1WUH - chains S and L; structure by X-ray diffraction, 1.24 A resolution.

# Chain S
Name: Periplasmic [NiFe] hydrogenase small subunit
Source organism: Desulfovibrio vulgaris str. 'Miyazaki F'
Notes: EC 1.12.2.1
UniProt: P21853 (PHNS_DESVM); residues 1-267 here correspond to UniProt positions 51-317 (UniProt number = residue number + 50)
Amino-acid sequence (267 residues; each row starts with the number of its first residue):
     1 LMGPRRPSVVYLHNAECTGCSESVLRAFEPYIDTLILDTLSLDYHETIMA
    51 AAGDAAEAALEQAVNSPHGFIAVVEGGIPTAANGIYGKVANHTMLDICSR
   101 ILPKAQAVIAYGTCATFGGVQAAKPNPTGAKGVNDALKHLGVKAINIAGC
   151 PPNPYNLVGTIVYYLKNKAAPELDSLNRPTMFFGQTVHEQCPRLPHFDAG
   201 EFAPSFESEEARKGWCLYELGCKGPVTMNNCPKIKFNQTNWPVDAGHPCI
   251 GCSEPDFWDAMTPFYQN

# Chain L
Name: Periplasmic [NiFe] hydrogenase large subunit
Source organism: Desulfovibrio vulgaris str. 'Miyazaki F'
Notes: EC 1.12.2.1
UniProt: P21852 (PHNL_DESVM); residues 19-552 here = UniProt positions 19-552
Amino-acid sequence (534 residues; each row starts with the number of its first residue):
    19 SSYSGPIVVDPVTRIEGHLRIEVEVENGKVKNAYSSSTLFRGLEIILKGR
    69 DPRDAQHFTQRTCGVCTYTHALASTRCVDNAVGVHIPKNATYIRNLVLGA
   119 QYLHDHIVHFYHLHALDFVDVTAALKADPAKAAKVASSISPRKTTAADLK
   169 AVQDKLKTFVETGQLGPFTNAYFLGGHPAYYLDPETNLIATAHYLEALRL
   219 QVKAARAMAVFGAKNPHTQFTVVGGVTCYDALTPQRIAEFEALWKETKAF
   269 VDEVYIPDLLVVAAAYKDWTQYGGTDNFITFGEFPKDEYDLNSRFFKPGV
   319 VFKRDFKNIKPFDKMQIEEHVRHSWYEGAEARHPWKGQTQPKYTDLHGDD
   369 RYSWMKAPRYMGEPMETGPLAQVLIAYSQGHPKVKAVTDAVLAKLGVGPE
   419 ALFSTLGRTAARGIETAVIAEYVGVMLQEYKDNIAKGDNVICAPWEMPKQ
   469 AEGVGFVNAPRGGLSHWIRIEDGKIGNFQLVVPSTWTLGPRCDKNKLSPV
   519 EASLIGTPVADAKRPVEILRTVHSFDPCIACGVH
Construct notes: modified residue (84, 546)
Modified residues: Cys-84 (s-hydroxycysteine; CSO); Cys-546 (s-hydroxycysteine; CSO)
Swiss-Prot annotation at these positions:
  - binding site (Mg(2+)): Glu-62, Leu-498, His-552
  - binding site (Ni(2+)): Cys-81, Cys-84, Cys-546, Cys-549
  - binding site (Fe cation): Cys-84, Cys-549

# Interface between chain S and chain L
Residue-residue contacts - 179 pairs, chain S then chain L:
  Leu-1(S) with Gln-182(L); Leu-183(L), hydrogen bond (backbone-backbone); Gly-184(L), hydrogen bond (backbone-backbone); Thr-187(L)
  Met-2(S) with Gln-182(L)
  Gly-3(S) with Gln-182(L)
  Pro-4(S) with Gln-182(L), hydrogen bond (backbone-side chain)
  Arg-5(S) with Gln-182(L)
  Arg-6(S) with Phe-177(L); Thr-180(L), hydrogen bond; Gln-182(L), hydrogen bond (backbone-side chain)
  His-13(S) with His-36(L), hydrogen bond (backbone-side chain)
  Asn-14(S) with His-36(L); Leu-57(L)
  Ala-15(S) with Leu-57(L), hydrophobic
  Glu-16(S) with Glu-34(L); His-36(L), salt bridge; Arg-59(L); Ala-548(L)
  Cys-17(S) with Glu-34(L); Arg-59(L); Arg-79(L); Thr-80(L); Cys-81(L); Gly-82(L), hydrogen bond (backbone-backbone); His-235(L)
  Thr-18(S) with Glu-34(L), hydrogen bond; Val-83(L)
  Gly-19(S) with Gly-82(L); Pro-234(L)
  Glu-22(S) with Gly-82(L); Val-83(L); His-122(L); Pro-234(L)
  Ser-23(S) with Pro-234(L)
  Leu-25(S) with Gln-219(L), hydrogen bond (backbone-side chain); Val-220(L)
  Arg-26(S) with His-122(L), hydrogen bond; Gln-219(L), hydrogen bond; Ala-223(L); Asn-233(L)
  Phe-28(S) with Arg-224(L)
  Tyr-31(S) with Arg-217(L)
  Ile-32(S) with Leu-216(L), hydrophobic
  Asp-33(S) with Leu-216(L); Arg-217(L), salt bridge
  Thr-34(S) with Arg-217(L), hydrogen bond
  Ile-36(S) with Phe-177(L); Pro-185(L), hydrophobic
  Leu-37(S) with Phe-177(L), hydrophobic
  Asp-38(S) with Lys-173(L), salt bridge
  Ser-41(S) with Gln-182(L)
  Leu-42(S) with Gly-184(L); Pro-185(L)
  Asp-43(S) with Gly-184(L)
  Tyr-44(S) with Pro-29(L)
  Glu-46(S) with Thr-31(L); Arg-32(L), hydrogen bond (backbone-backbone); His-36(L), salt bridge
  Thr-47(S) with Arg-32(L); Ile-33(L); Leu-131(L)
  Ile-48(S) with Arg-32(L)
  Met-49(S) with Thr-31(L); Arg-32(L), hydrogen bond (backbone-side chain); Pro-185(L)
  Ala-50(S) with Arg-32(L), hydrogen bond (backbone-side chain); Leu-134(L), hydrophobic; Pro-185(L), hydrogen bond (backbone-backbone); Ala-189(L), hydrophobic
  Ala-51(S) with Thr-31(L), hydrogen bond (backbone-side chain); Thr-187(L); Asn-188(L)
  Ala-52(S) with Val-27(L), hydrophobic; Pro-29(L); Thr-31(L); Tyr-190(L), hydrogen bond (backbone-side chain)
  Gly-53(S) with Val-27(L); Asp-28(L); Pro-29(L), hydrogen bond (backbone-backbone)
  Ala-55(S) with Asn-188(L)
  Ala-58(S) with Asn-188(L)
  Ala-59(S) with Thr-187(L); Asn-188(L), hydrogen bond (backbone-side chain)
  Gln-62(S) with Thr-187(L)
  Ile-85(S) with Tyr-361(L), hydrophobic
  Tyr-86(S) with Thr-56(L); Leu-57(L); Phe-58(L), hydrogen bond (backbone-backbone); Pro-359(L), hydrophobic; Trp-372(L), hydrophobic
  Gly-87(S) with Thr-56(L); Leu-57(L)
  Lys-88(S) with Thr-56(L), hydrogen bond (backbone-side chain); Tyr-361(L), hydrogen bond; Asp-363(L), salt bridge
  Val-89(S) with Pro-29(L), hydrophobic; His-36(L)
  Ala-90(S) with Asp-28(L), hydrogen bond (backbone-side chain)
  Asn-91(S) with Asp-28(L); Leu-364(L)
  Met-94(S) with His-36(L); Leu-57(L), hydrophobic
  Val-120(S) with Leu-61(L), hydrophobic; Ile-64(L)
  Gln-121(S) with Arg-59(L); Ile-64(L)
  Ala-123(S) with Ile-64(L); Arg-68(L)
  Lys-124(S) with Ile-64(L); Arg-68(L), hydrogen bond (backbone-side chain)
  Pro-125(S) with Ile-63(L), hydrophobic; Ile-64(L)
  Pro-127(S) with Arg-59(L); Ile-64(L)
  Thr-128(S) with Phe-58(L); Arg-59(L)
  Cys-150(S) with Arg-79(L), hydrogen bond (backbone-side chain); His-235(L), hydrogen bond (backbone-side chain)
  Pro-151(S) with Pro-234(L); His-235(L)
  Phe-206(S) with Val-240(L), hydrophobic; Thr-245(L); Tyr-247(L), hydrogen bond (backbone-side chain); Cys-460(L), hydrophobic
  Glu-207(S) with Tyr-247(L); Cys-460(L); Pro-462(L)
  Ser-208(S) with Tyr-247(L)
  Ala-211(S) with Tyr-247(L)
  Arg-212(S) with Tyr-247(L); Leu-250(L); Asn-457(L), hydrogen bond (side chain-backbone)
  Phe-236(S) with Lys-232(L)
  Asn-237(S) with Arg-224(L), hydrogen bond (backbone-side chain); Ala-227(L); Lys-232(L); Asn-233(L), hydrogen bond (side chain-backbone)
  Gln-238(S) with Arg-224(L)
  Thr-239(S) with Arg-224(L); Ala-227(L); Arg-254(L), hydrogen bond; Glu-257(L), hydrogen bond
  Asn-240(S) with Ala-227(L), hydrogen bond (side chain-backbone); Val-228(L), hydrogen bond (side chain-backbone); Ala-231(L); Arg-254(L), hydrogen bond
  Trp-241(S) with Ala-231(L), hydrogen bond (backbone-backbone)
  Pro-242(S) with Ala-231(L), hydrophobic; Lys-232(L); Gln-237(L)
  Ala-245(S) with Ala-231(L), hydrophobic; Thr-245(L), hydrogen bond (backbone-side chain); Cys-246(L), hydrogen bond (backbone-backbone)
  Gly-246(S) with Thr-245(L)
  His-247(S) with His-75(L); Gln-237(L); Thr-239(L); Val-240(L); Thr-245(L)
  Pro-248(S) with Gln-237(L), hydrogen bond (backbone-side chain)
  Cys-249(S) with Gln-237(L)
  Ile-250(S) with Gln-237(L)
  Trp-258(S) with Arg-68(L), hydrogen bond (backbone-side chain); His-75(L); Phe-76(L), hydrophobic; Arg-79(L)
  Asp-259(S) with Arg-68(L), salt bridge
  Thr-262(S) with Asp-72(L)
  Pro-263(S) with Asp-69(L); Asp-72(L)
  Phe-264(S) with Asp-72(L), hydrogen bond (backbone-side chain); His-75(L); Phe-76(L), hydrophobic
  Tyr-265(S) with Arg-71(L); Gln-74(L), hydrogen bond; His-75(L); Thr-239(L); Val-240(L)
Other interface residues (no listed pair), chain S (88 interface residues in all): Ala-27, Ala-56, Glu-57, Pro-79, Asp-244, Gln-266
Other interface residues (no listed pair), chain L (84 interface residues in all): Gly-35, Arg-38, Gly-60, His-130, Gly-181, Phe-186, Tyr-212, Leu-213, Phe-229, Asp-248, Val-458, Leu-537

# In short
The interface between chain S and chain L involves 88 residues on one side and 84 on the other; the contacts
include 43 hydrogen bonds and 6 salt bridges. Polar pairs include Glu-16(S)/His-36(L), Asp-33(S)/Arg-217(L)
and Asp-38(S)/Lys-173(L).
Chain S is Periplasmic [NiFe] hydrogenase small subunit and chain L is Periplasmic [NiFe] hydrogenase large
subunit, both from Desulfovibrio vulgaris str. 'Miyazaki F'; the structure, Three-Dimensional Structure Of The
Ni-A State Of [Nife]Hydrogenase From Desulufovibrio Vulgaris Miyazaki F, was determined by X-ray diffraction.
